PDB entry 6R9I | X-ray diffraction, 3.00 A resolution | chain A

# Chain A
Molecule: PAN2-PAN3 deadenylation complex catalytic subunit PAN2
From: Saccharomyces cerevisiae S288c
Notes: EC 3.1.13.4
UniProtKB: P53010 (PAN2_YEAST); residues 461-1115 here = UniProt positions 461-1115
Chain sequence (672 residues; row label = number of the first residue in the row):
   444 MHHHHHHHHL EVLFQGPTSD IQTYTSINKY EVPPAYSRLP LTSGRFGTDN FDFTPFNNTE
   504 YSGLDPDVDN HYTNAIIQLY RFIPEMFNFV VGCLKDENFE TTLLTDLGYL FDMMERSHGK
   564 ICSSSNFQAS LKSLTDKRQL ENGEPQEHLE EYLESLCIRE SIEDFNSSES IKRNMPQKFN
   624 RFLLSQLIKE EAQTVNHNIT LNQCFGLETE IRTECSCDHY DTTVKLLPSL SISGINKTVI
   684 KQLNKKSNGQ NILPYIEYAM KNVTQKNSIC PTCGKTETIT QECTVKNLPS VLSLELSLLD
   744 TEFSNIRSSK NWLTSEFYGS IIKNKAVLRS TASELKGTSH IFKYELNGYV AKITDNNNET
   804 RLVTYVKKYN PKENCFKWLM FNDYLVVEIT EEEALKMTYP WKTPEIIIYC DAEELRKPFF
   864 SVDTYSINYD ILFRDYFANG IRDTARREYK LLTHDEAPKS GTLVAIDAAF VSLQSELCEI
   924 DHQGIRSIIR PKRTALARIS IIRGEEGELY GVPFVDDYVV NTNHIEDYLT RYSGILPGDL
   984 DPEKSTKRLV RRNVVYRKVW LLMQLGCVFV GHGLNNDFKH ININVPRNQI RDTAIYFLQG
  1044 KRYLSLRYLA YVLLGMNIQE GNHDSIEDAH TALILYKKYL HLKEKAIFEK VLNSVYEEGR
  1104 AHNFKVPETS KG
Not modelled in the structure: 444-461, 487-492, 581-584, 602-610, 688-691, 714-718, 884-890, 923-931, 1111-1115
Sequence notes: initiating methionine (444); expression tag (445-460); engineered mutation Ala-912 (Glu in P53010)
UniProt features mapped onto this chain:
  - binding site (Zn(2+)): Cys-660, His-662, Cys-713, Cys-716
  - binding site (a divalent metal cation): Asp-910, Asp-1020, Asp-1071
  - mutagenesis: Asp-1020 (D1020A: Abolishes nuclease activity)
What the authors report for this chain:
  - mutagenesis - E912A: abolished catalytic activity (proposed by the authors, not directly observed)
  - mutagenesis - Y975A: decreased catalytic activity
  - specificity-determining residues: Tyr-975

# Overview
Curated annotation (UniProt) lists 4 Zn2+-binding residues, 3 divalent metal cation-binding residues and one
mutagenesis site. The paper reports that E912A abolishes catalytic activity; the specificity determinant
Tyr-975.
Chain A is PAN2-PAN3 deadenylation complex catalytic subunit PAN2 (Saccharomyces cerevisiae S288c); the
structure, Structure of Saccharomyces cerevisiae apo Pan2 pseudoubiquitin hydrolase-RNA exonuclease (UCH-Exo)
module, was determined by X-ray diffraction (same publication as 6R9J, 6R9M, 6R9O, 6R9P and 6R9Q).
